Entry 4B0C (X-ray diffraction, 2.70 A resolution); this record covers chains A and B.

# Chain A (and B)
Molecule: 3-hydroxydecanoyl-[acyl-carrier-protein] dehydratase
From: Pseudomonas aeruginosa
Notes: EC 4.2.1.60; chain B of this document is another copy of the same molecule, construct and numbering; everything in this record applies to it too
UniProtKB: O33877 (FABA_PSEAE); residue numbers follow UniProt; this construct covers 1-171
Sequence (171 residues; row label = number of the first residue in the row):
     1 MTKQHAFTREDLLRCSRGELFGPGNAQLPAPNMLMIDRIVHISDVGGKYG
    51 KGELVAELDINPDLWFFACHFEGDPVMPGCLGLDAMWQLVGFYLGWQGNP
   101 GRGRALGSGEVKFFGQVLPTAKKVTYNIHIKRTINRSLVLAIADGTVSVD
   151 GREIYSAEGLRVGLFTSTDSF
Disordered / not traced: 1, 169-170 (chain B: 1)
Ligand contacts:
  - 5-(pentylsulfanyl)-1H-1,2,4-triazole (C9H), molecule 1: His70, Phe71, Met77, Pro78, Gly79, Phe113, Gly115, Gln116, Tyr155
  - 5-(pentylsulfanyl)-1H-1,2,4-triazole (C9H), molecule 2: Trp87, Gln88, Gly91, Gly103, Arg104, Ala105, Val162, Phe171
UniProt features mapped onto this chain:
  - active site: His70
Reported in the primary citation:
  - binding site for 5-(pentylsulfanyl)-1H-1,2,4-triazole: Ala105
  - catalytic residues: Asp84 (proposed by the authors, not directly observed)
  - mutagenesis - H70N, H70N/D84N, D84N: abolished catalytic activity

# How chain A and chain B interact
Pairs across the interface (63; chain A residue first):
  Ser16(A) with Glu72(B)
  Arg17(A) with Glu72(B)
  Gln27(A) with Phe71(B); Glu72(B), hydrogen bond (side chain-backbone)
  Leu28(A) with Phe71(B)
  Pro29(A) with Cys69(B); His70(B); Phe71(B)
  Ala30(A) with Cys69(B), hydrogen bond (backbone-backbone); Glu72(B)
  Pro31(A) with Cys69(B)
  Asn32(A) with Cys69(B)
  Met33(A) with Trp65(B), hydrophobic; Cys69(B), hydrophobic
  Trp65(A) with Met33(B), hydrophobic; Trp65(B), hydrophobic
  Cys69(A) with Pro29(B); Ala30(B), hydrogen bond (backbone-backbone); Pro31(B); Asn32(B); Met33(B), hydrophobic
  His70(A) with Pro29(B)
  Phe71(A) with Gln27(B); Leu28(B); Pro29(B)
  Glu72(A) with Arg17(B); Gln27(B), hydrogen bond (backbone-side chain); Ala30(B)
  Asp74(A) with Arg102(B), salt bridge; Arg104(B), salt bridge
  Cys80(A) with Met33(B), hydrophobic; Cys80(B); Asp84(B), hydrogen bond
  Leu83(A) with Leu83(B), hydrophobic
  Asp84(A) with Cys80(B), hydrogen bond
  Trp87(A) with Phe113(B), hydrophobic
  Arg102(A) with Asp74(B), salt bridge
  Arg104(A) with Asp74(B), salt bridge; Gln116(B), hydrogen bond
  Ala105(A) with Phe113(B)
  Leu106(A) with Lys112(B); Phe113(B), hydrogen bond (backbone-backbone)
  Gly107(A) with Val111(B)
  Ser108(A) with Glu110(B); Val111(B), hydrogen bond (backbone-backbone)
  Glu110(A) with Ser108(B)
  Val111(A) with Gly107(B); Ser108(B), hydrogen bond (backbone-backbone)
  Lys112(A) with Leu106(B)
  Phe113(A) with Trp87(B), hydrophobic; Ala105(B); Leu106(B), hydrogen bond (backbone-backbone); Phe171(B)
  Phe114(A) with Phe171(B), hydrophobic
  Gly115(A) with Phe171(B)
  Gln116(A) with Arg104(B), hydrogen bond; Phe171(B), hydrogen bond (side chain-backbone)
  Arg152(A) with Phe171(B)
  Thr168(A) with Gln116(B)
  Phe171(A) with Phe113(B); Phe114(B), hydrophobic; Gly115(B); Gln116(B)
Interface residues without a listed pair, chain A (41 interface residues in all): Gly73, Val76, Pro78, Leu81, Gly103, Gly109
Interface residues without a listed pair, chain B (40 interface residues in all): Ser16, Phe66, Gly73, Val76, Pro78, Leu81, Gly103, Gly109

# Overview
41 residues of chain A face 40 of chain B across their interface, with 13 hydrogen bonds and 4 salt bridges.
Among the polar pairs are Asp74(A)-Arg102(B), Asp74(A)-Arg104(B) and Gln27(A)-Glu72(B). Bound to chain A:
5-(pentylsulfanyl)-1H-1,2,4-triazole. From the paper: the catalytic residue Asp84(A); H70N, H70N/D84N and D84N
of chain A abolish catalytic activity.
Chain A and chain B are both 3-hydroxydecanoyl-[acyl-carrier-protein] dehydratase (Pseudomonas aeruginosa);
the structure, Crystal Structure of 3-hydroxydecanoyl-Acyl Carrier Protein Dehydratase (FabA) from Pseudomonas
aeruginosa in complex with 3-(pentylthio)-4H-1,2,4-triazole, was determined by X-ray diffraction, deposited
together with 4FQ9, 4B0B, 4B0I, 4B0J and 4B8U.
